7NJY - chains M and a of the 12 polymer chains in the assembly; structure by electron microscopy, 2.94 A resolution.

[Chain M]
Molecule: ATP synthase subunit c
Source organism: Mycolicibacterium smegmatis (strain ATCC 700084 / mc(2)155)
UniProt: A0R205 (A0R205_MYCS2); residues 1-86 here = UniProt positions 1-86
Amino-acid sequence (86 residues; each row starts with the number of its first residue):
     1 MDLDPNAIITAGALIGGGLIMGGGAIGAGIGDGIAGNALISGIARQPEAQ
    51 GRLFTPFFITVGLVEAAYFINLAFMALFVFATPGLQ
Disordered / not traced: 1-2
From the paper describing this entry:
  - catalytic residues: Glu65 (proposed by the authors, not directly observed)

[Chain a]
Molecule: ATP synthase subunit a
Source organism: Mycolicibacterium smegmatis (strain ATCC 700084 / mc(2)155)
UniProt: A0R206 (A0R206_MYCS2); residue numbers follow UniProt; this construct covers 1-252
Amino-acid sequence (252 residues; each row starts with the number of its first residue):
     1 MLAAEEGGAAIHVGHHTLVFELFGMTFNGDTILATAVTAVIVIALAFYLR
    51 AKVTSTGVPSGVQLFWEALTIQMRQQIEGSIGMKIAPFVLPLSVTIFVFI
   101 LISNWLAVLPLQYGGADGAAAELYKAPASDINFVLALALFVFVCYHAAGI
   151 WRRGIVGHPIKVVKGHVAFLAPINIVEELAKPISLALRLFGNIFAGGILV
   201 ALIAMFPWYIQWFPNAVWKTFDLFVGLIQAFIFSLLTILYFSQSMELDHE
   251 DH
Disordered / not traced: 1-9, 248-252
From the paper describing this entry:
  - catalytic residues: His12, His15, His16, Asp30, Asn104, Gln112, Asp117, Glu122, Lys125, His146, Arg153, Lys161, His166, Asn174, Glu177, Glu178, Lys181, Ser184, Lys219, Asp222, Gln229, Tyr240 (proposed by the authors, not directly observed)

[Chain M / chain a interface]
Contacting residue pairs - 12 pairs, chain M then chain a:
  Phe54(M) with Leu239(a), hydrophobic
  Phe58(M) with Leu236(a), hydrophobic; Leu239(a), hydrophobic; Gln243(a)
  Ile59(M) with His166(a)
  Gly62(M) with Glu177(a)
  Leu63(M) with Ile173(a), hydrophobic
  Ala66(M) with Ile173(a), hydrophobic
  Phe69(M) with Ala180(a), hydrophobic; Ser184(a)
  Ile70(M) with Val176(a), hydrophobic
  Leu72(M) with Leu187(a), hydrophobic
Interface residues without a listed pair, chain a (11 interface residues in all): Ile183

[Summary]
9 residues of chain M face 11 of chain a across their interface. From the paper: catalytic residues Glu65(M)
and His12(a) among others.
Here chain M is ATP synthase subunit c and chain a is ATP synthase subunit a, both from Mycolicibacterium
smegmatis (strain ATCC 700084 / mc(2)155). Entry 7NJY (Mycobacterium smegmatis ATP synthase Fo combined class
5) was determined by electron microscopy, deposited together with 7NJK, 7NJL, 7NJM, 7NJN, 7NJO, 7NJP and 20
further entries.
